Entry 7K8V (electron microscopy, 3.80 A resolution); this record covers chains C and N of the 7 polymer chains in the assembly.

Chain C:
Protein: Spike glycoprotein
Organism: Severe acute respiratory syndrome coronavirus 2
UniProt: P0DTC2 (SPIKE_SARS2); residues 1-1213 here = UniProt positions 1-1213
Chain sequence (1259 residues; numbered 1 to 1259; the number before each row is that of its first residue):
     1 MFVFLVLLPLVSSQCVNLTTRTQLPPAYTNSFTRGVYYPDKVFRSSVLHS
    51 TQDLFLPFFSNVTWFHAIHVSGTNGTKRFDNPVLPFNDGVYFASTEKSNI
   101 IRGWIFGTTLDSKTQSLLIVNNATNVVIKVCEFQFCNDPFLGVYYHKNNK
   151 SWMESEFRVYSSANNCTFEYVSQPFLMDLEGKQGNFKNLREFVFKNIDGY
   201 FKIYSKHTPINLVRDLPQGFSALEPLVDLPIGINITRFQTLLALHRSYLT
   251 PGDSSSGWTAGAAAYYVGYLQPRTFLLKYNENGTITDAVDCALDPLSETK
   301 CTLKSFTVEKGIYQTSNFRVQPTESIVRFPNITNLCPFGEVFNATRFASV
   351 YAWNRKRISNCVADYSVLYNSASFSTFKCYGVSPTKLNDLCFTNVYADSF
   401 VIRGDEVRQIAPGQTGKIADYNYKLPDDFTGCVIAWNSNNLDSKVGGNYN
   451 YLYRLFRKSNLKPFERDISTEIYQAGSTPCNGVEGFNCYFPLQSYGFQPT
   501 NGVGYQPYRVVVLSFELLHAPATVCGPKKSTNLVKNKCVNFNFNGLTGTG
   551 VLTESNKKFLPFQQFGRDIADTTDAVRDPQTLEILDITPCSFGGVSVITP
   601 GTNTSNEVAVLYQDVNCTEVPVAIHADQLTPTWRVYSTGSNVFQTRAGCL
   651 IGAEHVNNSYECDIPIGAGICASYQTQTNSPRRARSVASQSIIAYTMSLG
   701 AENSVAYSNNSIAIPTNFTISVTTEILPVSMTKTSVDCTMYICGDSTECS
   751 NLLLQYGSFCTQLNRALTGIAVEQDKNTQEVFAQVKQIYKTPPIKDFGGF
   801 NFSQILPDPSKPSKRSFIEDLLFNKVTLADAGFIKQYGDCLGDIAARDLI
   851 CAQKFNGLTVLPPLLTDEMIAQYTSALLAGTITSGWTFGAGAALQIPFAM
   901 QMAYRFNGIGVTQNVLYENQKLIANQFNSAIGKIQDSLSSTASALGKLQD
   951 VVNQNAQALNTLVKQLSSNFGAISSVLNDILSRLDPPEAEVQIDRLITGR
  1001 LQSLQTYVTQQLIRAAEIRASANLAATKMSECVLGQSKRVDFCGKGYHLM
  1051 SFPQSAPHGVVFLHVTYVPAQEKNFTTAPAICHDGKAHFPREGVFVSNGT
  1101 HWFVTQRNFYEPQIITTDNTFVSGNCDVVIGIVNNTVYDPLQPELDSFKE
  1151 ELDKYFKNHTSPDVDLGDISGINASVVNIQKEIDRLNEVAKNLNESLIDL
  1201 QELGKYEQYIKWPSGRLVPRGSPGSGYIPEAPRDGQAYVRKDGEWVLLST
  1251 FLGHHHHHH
Unresolved in the structure: 1-26, 67-80, 144-164, 173-185, 243-263, 443-447, 477-483, 502, 621-640, 677-689, 812, 828-855, 1148-1259
Cystine bridges: C131-C166, C291-C301, C336-C361, C379-C432, C391-C525, C538-C590, C617-C649, C662-C671, C738-C760, C743-C749, C1032-C1043, C1082-C1126
Glycans and other covalent adducts: N-acetylglucosamine (NAG) linked to N234, N343, N709, N717, N801, N1074, N1098
Differences from the reference sequence: conflict E607 (Gln in P0DTC2), P986 (Lys in P0DTC2), P987 (Val in P0DTC2); expression tag (1214-1259)
Swiss-Prot annotation at these positions:
  - region: N280 to C301 (Putative superantigen), R403 to D405 (Integrin-binding motif), N448 to F456 (Immunodominant HLA epitope recognized by the CD8+), P681 to A684 (Putative superantigen), S816 to Y837 (Fusion peptide 1), K835 to F855 (Fusion peptide 2), D1163 to E1202 (Heptad repeat 2)
  - site (Cleavage): R685, S686, R815, S816
  - glycosylation: N17 (N-linked (GlcNAc...) (complex) asparagine), N61 (N-linked (GlcNAc...) (hybrid) asparagine), N74 (N-linked (GlcNAc...) (complex) asparagine), N122 (N-linked (GlcNAc...) (hybrid) asparagine), N149 (N-linked (GlcNAc...) (complex) asparagine), N165 (N-linked (GlcNAc...) (complex) asparagine), N234 (N-linked (GlcNAc...) (high mannose) asparagine), N282 (N-linked (GlcNAc...) (complex) asparagine), T323 (O-linked (GalNAc) threonine), S325 (O-linked (HexNAc...) serine), N331 (N-linked (GlcNAc...) (complex) asparagine), N343 (N-linked (GlcNAc...) (complex) asparagine), N603 (N-linked (GlcNAc...) (hybrid) asparagine), N616 (N-linked (GlcNAc...) (complex) asparagine), N657 (N-linked (GlcNAc...) (complex) asparagine), T676 (O-linked (GlcNAc...) threonine), T678 (O-linked (GlcNAc...) threonine), N709 (N-linked (GlcNAc...) (high mannose) asparagine), N717 (N-linked (GlcNAc...) (hybrid) asparagine), N801 (N-linked (GlcNAc...) (hybrid) asparagine) and 6 more in UniProt
  - natural variant: L5 (L5F: In strain: Iota/B.1.526), S13 (S13I: In strain: Epsilon/B.1.427/B.1.429), L18 (L18F: In strain: Beta/B.1.351, Gamma/P.1 and 1 more), T19 (T19I: In strain: Omicron/BQ.1.1, Omicron/XBB.1.5 and 1 more; T19R: In strain: Delta/B.1.617.2, Omicron/BA.2 and 4 more), T20 (T20N: In strain: Gamma/P.1), L24 to A27 (sequence variant, change not given here; In strain: Omicron/BA.2, Omicron/BA.2.12.1 and 6 more), P26 (P26S: In strain: Gamma/P.1), Q52 (Q52H: In strain: Omicron/EG.5.1), A67 (A67V: In strain: Eta/B.1.525, Omicron/BA.1), H69 to V70 (deletion: In strain: Alpha/B.1.1.7, Eta/B.1.525 and 5 more), G75 (G75V: In strain: Lambda/C.37), T76 (T76I: In strain: Lambda/C.37), 82 further natural variant entries in UniProt
  - mutagenesis: H69 to V70 (Increased incorporation of cleaved spike into virions), N121 (N121Q: Partial loss of biliverdin affinity), R190 (R190K: Partial loss of biliverdin affinity), N234 (N234Q: Increased resistance to neutralizing antibodies), N331 (N331Q: Reduced viral infectivity), N343 (N343Q: Reduced viral infectivity), L452 (L452R: Increased resistance to neutralizing antibodies. Decreases HLA binding to NF9 epitope. Increased binding affinity to human ACE2), Y453 (Y453F: Decreased HLA binding to NF9 epitope. Increased binding affinity to human ACE2), A475 (A475V: Increased resistance to neutralizing antibodies), V483 (V483A: Increased resistance to neutralizing antibodies), E484 (E484D: Increased replication in human TMEM106B overexpressing cells), F490 (F490L: Increased resistance to neutralizing antibodies and human covalescent sera neutralization), 14 further mutagenesis entries in UniProt
What the authors report for this chain:
  - mutagenesis - R346S, N439K, N440K: decreased binding to C135

Chain N:
Protein: C110 Fab Light Chain
Organism: Homo sapiens
Notes: antibody fragment or engineered binder
Chain sequence (214 residues; numbered 1 to 214; the number before each row is that of its first residue):
     1 DIQMTQSPSTLSASVGDRVTITCRASQSISYWLAWYQQKPGKAPKLLIYQ
    51 ASSLESGVPSRFSGSESGTEFTLTISSLQPDDFATYYCQQYNSYPYTFGQ
   101 GTKLEIKRTVAAPSVFIFPPSDEQLKSGTASVVCLLNNFYPREAKVQWKV
   151 DNALQSGNSQESVTEQDSKDSTYSLSSTLTLSKADYEKHKVYACEVTHQG
   201 LSSPVTKSFNRGEC
Unresolved in the structure: 1, 107-214
Cystine bridges: C23-C88

Interface between chain C and chain N:
Contacting residue pairs (11; chain C residue first):
  T345(C) - Y31(N)
  R346(C) - Q50(N)  hydrogen bond (side chain-backbone)
  R346(C) - S52(N)  hydrogen bond
  F347(C) - Y31(N)
  L441(C) - Y31(N)
  N448(C) - W32(N)
  N450(C) - W32(N)
  N450(C) - Q50(N)
  P499(C) - N92(N)
  T500(C) - Y94(N)
  R509(C) - Y31(N)  hydrogen bond
Other interface residues (no listed pair), chain C (10 interface residues in all): D442

Summary:
10 residues of chain C and 6 residues of chain N are in contact, with 3 hydrogen bonds. Among the polar pairs
are R346(C)-Q50(N), R346(C)-S52(N) and R509(C)-Y31(N). N-acetylglucosamine is covalently linked to N234(C),
N343(C), N709(C), N717(C), N801(C) and N1074(C) and 1 more. The paper reports that R346S, N439K and N440K of
chain C reduce binding to C135.
Here chain C is Spike glycoprotein (Severe acute respiratory syndrome coronavirus 2) and chain N is C110 Fab
Light Chain (Homo sapiens). Entry 7K8V (Structure of the SARS-CoV-2 S 2P trimer in complex with the human
neutralizing antibody Fab fragment ...) was determined by electron microscopy together with 7K8O, 7K8P, 7K8R,
7K8S, 7K8W and 7K8Z from the same study.
